8VKI - chains T and A of the 34 polymer chains in the assembly; structure by electron microscopy, 2.96 A resolution.

Chain T:
Protein: 50S Ribosomal Protein L22
Organism: Mycolicibacterium smegmatis MC2 155
Reference sequence: A0QSD6 (RL22_MYCS2); numbering as in UniProt (aligned over 1-153)
Sequence (153 residues; each row starts with the number of its first residue):
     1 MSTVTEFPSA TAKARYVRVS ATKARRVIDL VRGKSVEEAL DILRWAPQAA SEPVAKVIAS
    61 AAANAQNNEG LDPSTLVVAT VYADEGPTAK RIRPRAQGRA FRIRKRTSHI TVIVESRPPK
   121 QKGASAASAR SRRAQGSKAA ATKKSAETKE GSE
Disordered / not traced: 1-5, 120-153

Chain A:
Molecule: 23S ribosomal RNA
Organism: Mycolicibacterium smegmatis MC2 155
Sequence (3120 nucleotides; numbered 1 to 3120; the number before each row is that of its first residue):
     1 UAAGUGUUUA AGGGCGCAUG GUGGAUGCCU UGGCACUGGG AGCCGAUGAA GGACGUAGGA
    61 GGCUGCGAUA AGCCUCGGGG AGCUGUCAAC CGAGCGUUGA UCCGAGGAUG UCCGAAUGGG
   121 GAAACCCGGC ACGAGUGAUG UCGUGUCACC AGGCGCUGAA UAUAUAGGCG UCUGGGGGGA
   181 ACGCGGGGAA GUGAAACAUC UCAGUACCCG UAGGAAGAGA AAACAAAAUG UGAUUCCGUG
   241 AGUAGUGGCG AGCGAAAGCG GAGGAUGGCU AAACCGUAUG CAUGUGAUAC CGGGUAGGGG
   301 UUGUGUGUGC GGGGUUGUGG GACCUAUCUU UCCGGCUCUA CCUGGCUGGA GGGCAGUGAG
   361 AAAAUGUUGU GGUUAGCGGA AAUGGCUUGG GAUGGCCUGC CGUAGACGGU GAGAGCCCGG
   421 UACGUGAAAA CCCGACGUCU GUCUUGAUGG UGUUCCCGAG UAGCAGCGGG CCCGUGGAAU
   481 CUGCUGUGAA UCUGCCGGGA CCACCCGGUA AGCCUGAAUA CUUCCCAGUG ACCGAUAGCG
   541 GAUUAGUACC GUGAGGGAAU GGUGAAAAGU ACCCCGGGAG GGGAGUGAAA GAGUACCUGA
   601 AACCGUGCGC UUACAAUCCG UCAGAGCCCU CGACGUGUCG UGGGGUGAUG GCGUGCCUUU
   661 UGAAGAAUGA GCCUGCGAGU CAGGGACAUG UCGCGAGGUU AACCCGGGUG GGGUAGCCGC
   721 AGCGAAAGCG AGUCUGAAUA GGGCGUAUCC ACACAAGAGU GUGUGGUGUA GUGGUGUGUU
   781 CUGGACCCGA AGCGGAGUGA UCUACCCAUG GCCAGGGUGA AGCGCGGGUA AGACCGCGUG
   841 GAGGCCCGAA CCCACUUAGG UUGAAGACUG AGGGGAUGAG CUGUGGGUAG GGGUGAAAGG
   901 CCAAUCAAAC UCCGUGAUAG CUGGUUCUCC CCGAAAUGCA UUUAGGUGCA GCGUCGCAUG
   961 UUUCUUGCCG GAGGUAGAGC UACUGGAUGG CCGAUGGGCC CCACAGGGUU ACUGACGUCA
  1021 GCCAAACUCC GAAUGCCGGU AAGUCCAAGA GUGCGGCAGU GAGACGGCGG GGGAUAAGCU
  1081 CCGUGCGUCG AGAGGGAAAC AGCCCAGAUC GCCGGCUAAG GCCCCUAAGC GUGUGCUAAG
  1141 UGGAAAAGGA UGUGCAGUCG CGAAGACAAC CAGGAGGUUG GCUUAGAAGC AGCCACCCUU
  1201 GAAAGAGUGC GUAAUAGCUC ACUGGUCAAG UGAUUGUGCG CCGAUAAUGU AGCGGGGCUC
  1261 AAGCACACCG CCGAAGCCGC GGCAGCCAAC GUGUUGGCUG GGUAGGGGAG CGUCCUGCAU
  1321 CCGGUGAAGC CGCCGAGUGA UCGAGUGGUG GAGGGUGUGG GAGUGAGAAU GCAGGCAUGA
  1381 GUAGCGAUUA GGCAAGUGAG AACCUUGCCC GCCGAAAGAC CAAGGGUUCC UGGGCCAGGC
  1441 CAGUCCGCCC AGGGUGAGUC GGGACCUAAG GCGAGGCCGA CAGGCGUAGU CGAUGGACAA
  1501 CGGGUUGAUA UUCCCGUACC CGUGUAUGUG CGUCCAUGAU GAAUCAGCGG UACUAACCAU
  1561 CCAAAACCAC CGUGACCGCA CCUUUCGGGG UGUGGCGUUG GUGGGGCUGC AUGGGACCUU
  1621 CGUUGGUAGU AGUCAAGCGA UGGGGUGACG CAGGAAGGUA GCCGUACCGG UCAGUGGUAA
  1681 UACCGGGGUA AGCCUGUAGG GAGUCAGAUA GGUAAAUCCG UCUGGCAUAU AUCCUGAGAG
  1741 GUGAUGCAUA GCCGAGUGAG GCGAAUUCGG UGAUCCUAUG CUGCCGAGAA AAGCCUCUAG
  1801 CGAGGACAUA CACGGCCCGU ACCCCAAACC AACACAGGUG GUCAGGUAGA GAAUACUAAG
  1861 GCGUACGAGU GAACUAUGGU UAAGGAACUC GGCAAAAUGC CCCCGUAACU UCGGGAGAAG
  1921 GGGGACCCAC AUGGCGUGUA AGCCUUUACG GCCCAAGCGU GAGUGGGUGG CACAAACCAG
  1981 UGAGAAGCGA CUGUUUACUA AAAACACAGG UCCGUGCGAA GUCGCAAGAC GAUGUAUACG
  2041 GACUGACGCC UGCCCGGUGC UGGAAGGUUA AGAGGACCCG UUAACUCCCU UUGGGGGUGA
  2101 AGCGGAGAAU UUAAGCCCCA GUAAACGGCG GUGGUAACUA UAACCAUCCU AAGGUAGCGA
  2161 AAUUCCUUGU CGGGUAAGUU CCGACCUGCA CGAAUGGCGU AACGACUUCU CAACUGUCUC
  2221 AACCAUAGAC UCGGCGAAAU UGCACUACGA GUAAAGAUGC UCGUUACGCG CGGCAGGACG
  2281 AAAAGACCCC GGGACCUUCA CUACAACUUG GUAUUGGUGC UCGAUACGGU UUGUGUAGGA
  2341 UAGGUGGGAG ACUGUGAAGC UCACACGCCA GUGUGGGUGG AGUCGUUGUU GAAAUACCAC
  2401 UCUGAUCGUA UUGGGCCUCU AACCUCGGAC CGUAUAUCCG GUUCAGGGAC AGUGCCUGGU
  2461 GGGUAGUUUA ACUGGGGCGG UUGCCUCCUA AAAUGUAACG GAGGCGCCCA AAGGUUCCCU
  2521 CAACCUGGAC GGCAAUCAGG UGUUGAGUGU AAGUGCACAA GGGAGCUUGA CUGCGAGACG
  2581 GACAUGUCGA GCAGGGACGA AAGUCGGGAC UAGUGAUCCG GCACCUCUGA GUGGAAGGGG
  2641 UGUCGCUCAA CGGAUAAAAG GUACCCCGGG GAUAACAGGC UGAUCUUCCC CAAGAGUCCA
  2701 UAUCGACGGG AUGGUUUGGC ACCUCGAUGU CGGCUCGUCG CAUCCUGGGG CUGGAGCAGG
  2761 UCCCAAGGGU UGGGCUGUUC GCCCAUUAAA GCGGCACGCG AGCUGGGUUU AGAACGUCGU
  2821 GAGACAGUUC GGUCUCUAUC CGCCGCGCGC GUCAGAAGCU UGAGGAAACC UGUCCCUAGU
  2881 ACGAGAGGAC CGGGACGGAC GAACCUCUGG UAUACCAGUU GUCCCACCAG GGGCACGGCU
  2941 GGAUAGCCAC GUUCGGACAG GAUAACCGCU GAAAGCAUCU AAGCGGGAAA CCUCUUCCAA
  3001 GACCAGGCUU CUCACCCUCU AGGAGGGAUA AGGCCCCCCG CAGACCACGG GAUUGAUAGA
  3061 CCAGACCUGG AAGCCUAGUA AUAGGUGCAG GGAACUGGCA CUAACCGGCC GAAAACUUAC
Disordered / not traced: 1, 1546-1619, 2064-2118, 2136-2144, 2152, 2164-2191

Interface between chain T and chain A:
Pairs across the interface - 87 pairs, chain T then chain A:
  Thr11(T) - G582(A)  sugar contact
  Ala12(T) - G581(A)  sugar contact
  Lys13(T) - G580(A)  hydrogen bond to the sugar
  Lys13(T) - G581(A)  hydrogen bond to the sugar
  Lys13(T) - G582(A)  salt bridge to the phosphate
  Ala14(T) - G580(A)  sugar contact
  Arg15(T) - G580(A)  hydrogen bond to the sugar
  Arg15(T) - G581(A)  salt bridge to the phosphate
  Tyr16(T) - A595(A)  stacking on the base
  Arg18(T) - C1436(A)  hydrogen bond to the base
  Arg18(T) - A1437(A)  salt bridge to the phosphate
  Ser20(T) - G1381(A)  hydrogen bond to the base
  Thr22(T) - G1381(A)  hydrogen bond to the base
  Lys23(T) - G1381(A)  base contact
  Lys23(T) - C2235(A)  salt bridge to the phosphate
  Lys23(T) - G2236(A)  hydrogen bond to the base
  Arg25(T) - C604(A)  hydrogen bond to the sugar
  Arg25(T) - G605(A)  hydrogen bond to the sugar
  Arg26(T) - G2233(A)  salt bridge to the phosphate
  Arg26(T) - G2234(A)  salt bridge to the phosphate
  Arg32(T) - U606(A)  salt bridge to the phosphate
  Arg32(T) - G607(A)  phosphate contact
  Gln48(T) - G2233(A)  phosphate contact
  Gln48(T) - G2234(A)  phosphate contact
  Ala49(T) - G2234(A)  hydrogen bond to the phosphate
  Lys56(T) - G576(A)  hydrogen bond to the sugar
  Lys56(T) - G577(A)  hydrogen bond to the base
  Lys56(T) - G578(A)  hydrogen bond to the base
  Ala59(T) - C575(A)  sugar contact
  Ser60(T) - C575(A)  base contact
  Ser60(T) - G580(A)  base contact
  Ala63(T) - C575(A)  sugar contact
  Asn64(T) - C574(A)  base contact
  Asn64(T) - G581(A)  hydrogen bond to the base
  Asn64(T) - G582(A)  hydrogen bond to the sugar
  Asn67(T) - C574(A)  hydrogen bond to the sugar
  Asn68(T) - G582(A)  hydrogen bond to the base
  Asn68(T) - G583(A)  hydrogen bond to the sugar
  Tyr82(T) - G605(A)  sugar contact
  Tyr82(T) - U606(A)  sugar contact
  Asp84(T) - G20(A)  hydrogen bond to the base
  Asp84(T) - G21(A)  sugar contact
  Glu85(T) - G21(A)  hydrogen bond to the sugar
  Glu85(T) - U22(A)  sugar contact
  Glu85(T) - A1377(A)  phosphate contact
  Gly86(T) - U22(A)  sugar contact
  Pro87(T) - G23(A)  phosphate contact
  Thr88(T) - C1376(A)  phosphate contact
  Lys90(T) - G1375(A)  salt bridge to the phosphate
  Lys90(T) - C1376(A)  salt bridge to the phosphate
  Arg91(T) - A1437(A)  phosphate contact
  Arg91(T) - G1438(A)  salt bridge to the phosphate
  Arg93(T) - C1440(A)  base contact
  Pro94(T) - A1832(A)  base contact
  Pro94(T) - C1833(A)  base contact
  Arg95(T) - U862(A)  sugar contact
  Arg95(T) - G863(A)  salt bridge to the phosphate
  Arg95(T) - A1383(A)  base contact
  Arg95(T) - A1832(A)  hydrogen bond to the base
  Arg95(T) - A2237(A)  hydrogen bond to the base
  Ala96(T) - U862(A)  phosphate contact
  Ala96(T) - G863(A)  hydrogen bond to the phosphate
  Ala96(T) - A865(A)  phosphate contact
  Ala96(T) - G866(A)  phosphate contact
  Gln97(T) - G863(A)  base contact
  Gln97(T) - G866(A)  hydrogen bond to the phosphate
  Gly98(T) - G866(A)  base contact
  Gly98(T) - A1832(A)  base contact
  Arg99(T) - U862(A)  hydrogen bond to the sugar
  Arg99(T) - A1832(A)  hydrogen bond to the base
  Ala100(T) - A1832(A)  base contact
  Phe101(T) - U862(A)  base contact
  Phe101(T) - A2237(A)  sugar contact
  Phe101(T) - A2238(A)  sugar contact
  Arg102(T) - A2237(A)  phosphate contact
  Arg102(T) - A2238(A)  phosphate contact
  Ile103(T) - G2236(A)  phosphate contact
  Ile103(T) - A2237(A)  phosphate contact
  Arg104(T) - G2236(A)  phosphate contact
  Arg104(T) - A2237(A)  salt bridge to the phosphate
  Arg104(T) - A2238(A)  salt bridge to the phosphate
  Lys105(T) - G1438(A)  phosphate contact
  Lys105(T) - C2235(A)  sugar contact
  Lys105(T) - G2236(A)  phosphate contact
  Arg106(T) - A1377(A)  salt bridge to the phosphate
  His109(T) - G21(A)  phosphate contact
  His109(T) - U22(A)  salt bridge to the phosphate
Other interface residues (no listed pair), chain T (50 interface residues in all): Val19, Pro47, Glu69, Val81, Ala83
Other interface residues (no listed pair), chain A (41 interface residues in all): G1386, U2837

Summary:
50 residues of chain T face 41 of chain A across their interface, with 26 hydrogen bonds, 15 salt bridges and
1 aromatic stacking contact. Polar contacts include Arg18(T)-C1436(A), Ser20(T)-G1381(A) and
Thr22(T)-G1381(A).
Chain T is 50S Ribosomal Protein L22 and chain A is 23S ribosomal RNA, both from Mycolicibacterium smegmatis
MC2 155; the structure, Structure of Mycobacterium smegmatis 50S ribosomal subunit bound to HflX:50S-HflX-C,
was determined by electron microscopy together with 8VIO, 8VK0, 8VK7, 8VKW, 8VPK, 8VR4, 8VR8 and 8VRL from the
same study.
